PDB entry 8RGG | electron microscopy, 4.00 A resolution | chains B and D of the 7 polymer chains in the assembly

Chain B:
Protein: Methylated-DNA--protein-cysteine methyltransferase, Cytoplasmic dynein 2 heavy chain 1
Organism: Homo sapiens
Notes: EC 2.1.1.63
UniProt: chimeric construct of P16455, Q8NCM8: residues -204 to -22 from P16455 (MGMT_HUMAN) positions 2-184 (UniProt number = residue number + 206); residues 2-4307 from Q8NCM8 positions 2-4307 (same numbers)
Sequence (4513 residues; each row starts with the number of its first residue; numbers below 1 keep their minus sign (Gly-205 is residue -205)):
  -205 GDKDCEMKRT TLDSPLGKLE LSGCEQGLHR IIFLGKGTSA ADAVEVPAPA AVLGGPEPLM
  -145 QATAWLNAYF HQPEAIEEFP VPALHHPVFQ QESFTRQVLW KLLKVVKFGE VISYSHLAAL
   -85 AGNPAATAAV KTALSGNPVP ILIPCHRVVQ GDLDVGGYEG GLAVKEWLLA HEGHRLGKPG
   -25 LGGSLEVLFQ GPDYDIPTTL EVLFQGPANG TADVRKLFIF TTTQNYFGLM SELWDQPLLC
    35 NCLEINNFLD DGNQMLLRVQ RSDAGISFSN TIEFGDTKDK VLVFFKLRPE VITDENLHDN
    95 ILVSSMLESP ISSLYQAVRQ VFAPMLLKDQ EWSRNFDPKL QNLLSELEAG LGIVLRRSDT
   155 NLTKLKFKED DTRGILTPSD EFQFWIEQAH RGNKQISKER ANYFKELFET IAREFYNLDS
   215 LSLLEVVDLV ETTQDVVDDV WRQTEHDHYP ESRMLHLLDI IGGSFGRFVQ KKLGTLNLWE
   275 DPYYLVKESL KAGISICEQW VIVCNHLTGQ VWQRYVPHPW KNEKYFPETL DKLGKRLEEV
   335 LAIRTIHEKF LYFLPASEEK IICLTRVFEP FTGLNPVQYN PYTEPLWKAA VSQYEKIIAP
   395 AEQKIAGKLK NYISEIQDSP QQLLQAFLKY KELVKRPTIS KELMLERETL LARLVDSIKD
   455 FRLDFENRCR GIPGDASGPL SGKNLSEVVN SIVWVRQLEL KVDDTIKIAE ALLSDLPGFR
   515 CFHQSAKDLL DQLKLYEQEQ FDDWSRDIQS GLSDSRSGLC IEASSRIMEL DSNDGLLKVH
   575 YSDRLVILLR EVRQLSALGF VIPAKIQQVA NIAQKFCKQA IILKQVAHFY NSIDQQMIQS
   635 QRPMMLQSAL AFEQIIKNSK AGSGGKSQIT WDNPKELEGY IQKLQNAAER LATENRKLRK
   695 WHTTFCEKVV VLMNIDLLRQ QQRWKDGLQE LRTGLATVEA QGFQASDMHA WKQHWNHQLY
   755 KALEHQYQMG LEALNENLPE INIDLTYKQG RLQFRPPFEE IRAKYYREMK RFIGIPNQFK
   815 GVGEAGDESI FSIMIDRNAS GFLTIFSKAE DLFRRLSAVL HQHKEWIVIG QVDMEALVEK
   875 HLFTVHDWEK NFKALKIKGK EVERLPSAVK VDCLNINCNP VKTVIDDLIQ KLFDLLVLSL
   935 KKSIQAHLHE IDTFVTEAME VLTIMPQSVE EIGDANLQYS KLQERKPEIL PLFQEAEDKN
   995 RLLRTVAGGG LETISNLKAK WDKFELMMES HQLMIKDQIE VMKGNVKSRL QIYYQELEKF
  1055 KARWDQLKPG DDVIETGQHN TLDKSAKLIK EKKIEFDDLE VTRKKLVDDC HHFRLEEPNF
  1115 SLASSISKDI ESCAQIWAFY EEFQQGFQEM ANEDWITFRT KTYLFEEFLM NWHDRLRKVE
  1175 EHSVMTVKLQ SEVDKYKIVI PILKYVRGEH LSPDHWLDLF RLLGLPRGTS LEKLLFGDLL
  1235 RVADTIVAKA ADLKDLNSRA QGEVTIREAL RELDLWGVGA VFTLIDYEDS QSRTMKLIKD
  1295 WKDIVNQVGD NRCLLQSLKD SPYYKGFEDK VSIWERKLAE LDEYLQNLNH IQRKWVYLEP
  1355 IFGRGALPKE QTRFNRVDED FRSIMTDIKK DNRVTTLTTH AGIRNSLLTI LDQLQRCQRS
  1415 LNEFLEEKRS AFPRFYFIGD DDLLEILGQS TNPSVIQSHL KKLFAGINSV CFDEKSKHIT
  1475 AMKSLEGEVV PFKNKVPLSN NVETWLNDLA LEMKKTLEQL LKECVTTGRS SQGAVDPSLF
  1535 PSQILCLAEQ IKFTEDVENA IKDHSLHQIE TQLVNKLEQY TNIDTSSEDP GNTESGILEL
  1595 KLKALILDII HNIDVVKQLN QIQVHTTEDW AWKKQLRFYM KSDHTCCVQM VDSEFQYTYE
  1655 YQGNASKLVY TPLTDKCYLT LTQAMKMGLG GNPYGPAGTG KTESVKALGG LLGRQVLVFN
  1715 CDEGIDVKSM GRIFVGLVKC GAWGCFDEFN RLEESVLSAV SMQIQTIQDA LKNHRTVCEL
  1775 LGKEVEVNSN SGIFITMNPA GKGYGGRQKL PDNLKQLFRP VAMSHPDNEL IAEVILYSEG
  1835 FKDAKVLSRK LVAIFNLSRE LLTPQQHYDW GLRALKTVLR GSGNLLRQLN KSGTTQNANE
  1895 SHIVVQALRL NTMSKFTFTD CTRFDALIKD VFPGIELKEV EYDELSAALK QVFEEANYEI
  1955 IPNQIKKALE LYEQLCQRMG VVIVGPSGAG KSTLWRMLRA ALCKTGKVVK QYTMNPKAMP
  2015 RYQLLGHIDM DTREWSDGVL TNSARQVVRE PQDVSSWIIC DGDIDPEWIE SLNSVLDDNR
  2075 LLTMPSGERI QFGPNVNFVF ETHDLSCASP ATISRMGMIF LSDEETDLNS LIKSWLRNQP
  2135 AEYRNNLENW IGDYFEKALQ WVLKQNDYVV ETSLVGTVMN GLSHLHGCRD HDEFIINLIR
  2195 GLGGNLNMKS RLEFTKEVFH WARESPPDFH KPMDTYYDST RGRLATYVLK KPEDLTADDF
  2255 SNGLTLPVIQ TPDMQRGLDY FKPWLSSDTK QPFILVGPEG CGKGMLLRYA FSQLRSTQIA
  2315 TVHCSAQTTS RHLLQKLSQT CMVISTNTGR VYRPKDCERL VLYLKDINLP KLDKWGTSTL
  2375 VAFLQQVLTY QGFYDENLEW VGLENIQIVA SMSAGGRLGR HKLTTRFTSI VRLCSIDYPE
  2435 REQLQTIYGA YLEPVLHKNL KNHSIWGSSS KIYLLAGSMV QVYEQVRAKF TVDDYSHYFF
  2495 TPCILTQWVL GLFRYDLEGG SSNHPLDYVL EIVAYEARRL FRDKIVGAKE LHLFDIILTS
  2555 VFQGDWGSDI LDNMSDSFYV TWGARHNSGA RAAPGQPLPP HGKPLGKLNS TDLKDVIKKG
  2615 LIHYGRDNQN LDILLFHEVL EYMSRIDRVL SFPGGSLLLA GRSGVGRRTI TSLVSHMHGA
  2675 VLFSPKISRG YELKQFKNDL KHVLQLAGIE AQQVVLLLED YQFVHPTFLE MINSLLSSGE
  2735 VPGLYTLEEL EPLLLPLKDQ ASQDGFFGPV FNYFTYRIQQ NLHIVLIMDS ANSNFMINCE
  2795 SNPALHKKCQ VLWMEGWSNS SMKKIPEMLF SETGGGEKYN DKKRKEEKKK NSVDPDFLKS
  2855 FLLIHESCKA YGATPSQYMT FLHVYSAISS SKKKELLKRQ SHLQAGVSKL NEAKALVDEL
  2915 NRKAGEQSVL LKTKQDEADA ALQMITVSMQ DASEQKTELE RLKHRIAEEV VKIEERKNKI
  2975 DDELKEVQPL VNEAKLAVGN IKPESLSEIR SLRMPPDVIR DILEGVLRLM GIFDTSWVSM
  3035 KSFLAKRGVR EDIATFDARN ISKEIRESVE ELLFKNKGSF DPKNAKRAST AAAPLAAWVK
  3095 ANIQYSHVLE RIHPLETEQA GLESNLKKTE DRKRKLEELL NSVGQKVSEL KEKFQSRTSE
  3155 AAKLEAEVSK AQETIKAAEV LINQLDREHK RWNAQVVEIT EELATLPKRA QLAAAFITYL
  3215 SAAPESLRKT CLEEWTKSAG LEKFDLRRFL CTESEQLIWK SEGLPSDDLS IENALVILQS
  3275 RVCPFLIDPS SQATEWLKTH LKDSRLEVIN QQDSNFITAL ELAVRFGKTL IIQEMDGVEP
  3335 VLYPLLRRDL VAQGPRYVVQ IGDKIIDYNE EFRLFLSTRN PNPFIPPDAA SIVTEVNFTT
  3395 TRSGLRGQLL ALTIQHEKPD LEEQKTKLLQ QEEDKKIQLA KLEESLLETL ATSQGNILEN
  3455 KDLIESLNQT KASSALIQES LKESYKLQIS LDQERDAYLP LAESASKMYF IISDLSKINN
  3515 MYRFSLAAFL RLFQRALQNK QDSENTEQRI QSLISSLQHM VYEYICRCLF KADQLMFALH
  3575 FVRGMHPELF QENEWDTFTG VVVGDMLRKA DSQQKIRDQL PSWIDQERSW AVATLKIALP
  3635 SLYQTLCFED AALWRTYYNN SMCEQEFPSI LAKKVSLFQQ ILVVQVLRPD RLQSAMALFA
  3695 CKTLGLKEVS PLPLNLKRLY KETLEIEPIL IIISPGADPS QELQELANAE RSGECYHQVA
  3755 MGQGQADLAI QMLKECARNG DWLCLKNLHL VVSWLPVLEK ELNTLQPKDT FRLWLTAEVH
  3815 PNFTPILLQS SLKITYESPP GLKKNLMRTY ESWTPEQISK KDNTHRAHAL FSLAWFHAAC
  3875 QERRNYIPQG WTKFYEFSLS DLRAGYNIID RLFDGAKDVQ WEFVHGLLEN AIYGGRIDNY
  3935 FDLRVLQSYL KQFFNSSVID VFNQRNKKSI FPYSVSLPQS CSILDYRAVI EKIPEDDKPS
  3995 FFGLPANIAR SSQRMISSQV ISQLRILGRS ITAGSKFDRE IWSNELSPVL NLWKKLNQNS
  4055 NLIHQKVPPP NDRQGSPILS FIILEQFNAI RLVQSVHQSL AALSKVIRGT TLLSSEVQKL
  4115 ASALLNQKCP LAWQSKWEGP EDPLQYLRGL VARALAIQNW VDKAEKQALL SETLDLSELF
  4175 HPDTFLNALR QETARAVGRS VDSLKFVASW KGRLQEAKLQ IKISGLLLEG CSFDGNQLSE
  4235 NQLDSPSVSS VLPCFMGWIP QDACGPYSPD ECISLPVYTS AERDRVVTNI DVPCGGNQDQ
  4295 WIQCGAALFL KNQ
Disordered / not traced: -205 to 394, 655-667, 694-4307
Sequence notes: expression tag (-205); engineered mutation Arg-176 (Glu30 in P16455), Ile-174 (Lys32 in P16455), Phe-173 (Leu33 in P16455), Ala-144 (Cys62 in P16455), Ser-91 (Gln115 in P16455), His-90 (Gln116 in P16455), Ala-81 (Lys125 in P16455), Thr-79 (Ala127 in P16455), Ala-78 (Arg128 in P16455), Lys-75 (Gly131 in P16455), Thr-74 (Gly132 in P16455), Leu-72 (Met134 in P16455), Ser-71 (Arg135 in P16455), Gln-56 (Cys150 in P16455), Gly-55 (Ser151 in P16455), Asp-54 (Ser152 in P16455), Leu-53 (Gly153 in P16455), Asp-52 (Ala154 in P16455), Gly-49 (Asn157 in P16455), Glu-47 (Ser159 in P16455); linker (-21 to 1); variant Arg1413 (Lys in Q8NCM8), Gln2871 (Arg in Q8NCM8), Val3680 (Ala in Q8NCM8)
Swiss-Prot annotation at these positions:
  - active site: Cys-61 (Nucleophile)
  - binding site (Zn(2+)): Cys-201, Cys-182, His-177, His-121
  - binding site (DNA): Thr-111, Tyr-92, Asn-83
  - modified residue: Ser-192 (Phosphoserine)
  - binding site (ATP): Leu145 to Ser152, Gly1689 to Thr1696, Gly1979 to Ser1986, Gly2291 to Gly2298, Gly2655 to Arg2662
Reported in the primary citation:
  - disease-associated variants - R587C (citing earlier work)

Chain D:
Protein: Cytoplasmic dynein 2 intermediate chain 2
Organism: Homo sapiens
UniProt: Q96EX3 (DC2I2_HUMAN); numbering as in UniProt (aligned over 1-536)
Sequence (564 residues; numbered 1 to 564; the number before each row is that of its first residue):
     1 MATRAQPGPL SQAGSAGVAA LATVGVASGP GPGRPGPLQD ETLGVASVPS QWRAVQGIRG
    61 ETKSCQTASI ATASASAQAR NHVDAQVQTE APVPVSVQPP SQYDIPRLAA FLRRVEAMVI
   121 RELNKNWQSH AFDGFEVNWT EQQQMVSCLY TLGYPPAQAQ GLHVTSISWN STGSVVACAY
   181 GRLDHGDWST LKSFVCAWNL DRRDLRPQQP SAVVEVPSAV LCLAFHPTQP SHVAGGLYSG
   241 EVLVWDLSRL EDPLLWRTGL TDDTHTDPVS QVVWLPEPGH SHRFQVLSVA TDGKVLLWQG
   301 IGVGQLQLTE GFALVMQQLP RSTKLKKHPR GETEVGATAV AFSSFDPRLF ILGTEGGFPL
   361 KCSLAAGEAA LTRMPSSVPL RAPAQFTFSP HGGPIYSVSC SPFHRNLFLS AGTDGHVHLY
   421 SMLQAPPLTS LQLSLKYLFA VRWSPVRPLV FAAASGKGDV QLFDLQKSSQ KPTVLIKQTQ
   481 DESPVYCLEF NSQQTQLLAA GDAQGTVKVW QLSTEFTEQG PREAEDLDCL AAEVAAWSHP
   541 QFEKGSAGSA AGSGAGWSHP QFEK
Disordered / not traced: 1-80, 537-564
Sequence notes: conflict Gly60 (Trp in Q96EX3); expression tag (537-564)
Swiss-Prot annotation at these positions:
  - region: Arg80 to Val93 (DYNLL2 binding), Pro106 to Ala131 (DYNLRB1 binding)
  - modified residue: Ser15 (Phosphoserine)
  - natural variant: Cys148 (C148F: In SRTD11), Arg182 (R182W: In SRTD11), Ala341 (A341V: In SRTD11), Thr354 (T354M: In SRTD11), Pro390 (P390L: In SRTD11), Gly393 (G393S: In SRTD11), Ser410 (S410I: In SRTD11), Lys436 (K436R: In SRTD11), Arg447 (R447Q: In SRTD11; R447W: In SRTD11)

Interface between chain B and chain D:
Contacting residue pairs (70):
  Tyr406(B) with Gln470(D), hydrogen bond
  Gln416(B) with Gln470(D), hydrogen bond (backbone-side chain); Lys471(D)
  Gln419(B) with Gln432(D); Gln470(D)
  Ala420(B) with Gln470(D)
  Pro467(B) with His185(D)
  Leu474(B) with Lys436(D); Tyr437(D), hydrophobic
  Ser475(B) with Tyr437(D); Tyr486(D)
  Gly476(B) with Tyr396(D); Tyr437(D)
  Lys477(B) with Leu183(D); Tyr396(D); Phe439(D)
  Asn478(B) with Leu183(D); Gly186(D); Pro268(D)
  Leu479(B) with His185(D); Gly186(D); Tyr396(D)
  Val487(B) with Thr413(D); Tyr437(D)
  Trp488(B) with Tyr437(D), hydrogen bond (backbone-side chain)
  Gln491(B) with Gly392(D), hydrogen bond (side chain-backbone); Thr413(D); Asp414(D)
  Leu494(B) with Gly392(D)
  Lys495(B) with Asp414(D), hydrogen bond (side chain-backbone); Gln432(D)
  Asp577(B) with Trp188(D)
  Val580(B) with Trp188(D), hydrophobic; Asp267(D)
  Arg584(B) with Gly186(D); Trp188(D); Tyr238(D), hydrogen bond; Asp267(D), salt bridge; Pro268(D)
  Arg587(B) with Asp267(D), salt bridge; Thr291(D), hydrogen bond (side chain-backbone); Glu334(D); Gly336(D); Glu355(D), salt bridge
  Gln588(B) with Glu355(D), hydrogen bond
  Ser590(B) with Met316(D)
  Ala591(B) with Met316(D); Gly356(D)
  Leu592(B) with Glu355(D); Gly356(D)
  Gln601(B) with Arg330(D)
  Asn605(B) with Arg373(D), hydrogen bond
  Gln608(B) with Glu332(D); Arg373(D), hydrogen bond; Met374(D)
  Lys609(B) with Met374(D)
  Lys612(B) with Asp262(D), salt bridge; Met374(D)
  Ile615(B) with Ser239(D); Leu260(D); Thr266(D)
  Ile616(B) with Leu260(D), hydrophobic
  Lys618(B) with Trp188(D)
  Gln619(B) with Glu241(D), hydrogen bond; Leu260(D)
  His622(B) with Thr190(D); Pro217(D)
  Gln679(B) with Leu260(D), hydrogen bond (side chain-backbone)
  Arg690(B) with Asp252(D), salt bridge
  Arg693(B) with Glu215(D), salt bridge
Other interface residues (no listed pair), chain B (43 interface residues in all): Ile410, Arg462, Ser480, Asn484, Glu672, Glu683
Other interface residues (no listed pair), chain D (53 interface residues in all): Asp184, Leu221, Glu251, Leu254, Ser270, Asp292, Val303, Pro329, Thr333, Val335, Phe358, Pro375, Gly393, Pro394, Leu435, Ser469
From the paper, about this interface:
  - specific contacts: Arg587(B)-Glu355(D)
  - interface residues, chain B: Lys477(B)

Overview:
43 residues of chain B and 53 residues of chain D are in contact, with 12 hydrogen bonds and 6 salt bridges.
Polar pairs include Arg584(B)-Asp267(D), Arg587(B)-Asp267(D) and Arg587(B)-Glu355(D). The paper describes a
contact between Arg587(B) and Glu355(D). The paper reports the interface residue Lys477(B).
Here chain B is Methylated-DNA--protein-cysteine methyltransferase, Cytoplasmic dynein 2 heavy chain 1 and
chain D is Cytoplasmic dynein 2 intermediate chain 2, both from Homo sapiens. Entry 8RGG (Structure of
dynein-2 intermediate chain DYNC2I2 (WDR34) in complex with dynein-2 heavy chain DYNC2H1) was determined by
electron microscopy, deposited together with 8RGH and 8RGI.
